Entry 1ASS (X-ray diffraction, 2.30 A resolution); this record covers chain A.

== Chain A ==
Name: Thermosome
Organism: Thermoplasma acidophilum
Notes: fragment: alpha-subunit, apical domain, substrate-binding domain
UniProtKB: P48424 (THSA_THEAC); residues 2-153 here correspond to UniProt positions 214-365 (UniProt number = residue number + 212)
Amino-acid sequence (159 residues; row label = number of the first residue in the row):
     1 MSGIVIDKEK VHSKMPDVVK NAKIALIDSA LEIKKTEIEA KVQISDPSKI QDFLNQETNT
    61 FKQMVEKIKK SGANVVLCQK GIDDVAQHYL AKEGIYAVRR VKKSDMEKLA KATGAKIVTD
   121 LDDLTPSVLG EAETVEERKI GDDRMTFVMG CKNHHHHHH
Unresolved in the structure: 153-159
Reported in the primary citation:
  - conformationally variable residues (side-chain flip): Tyr-89

== Overview ==
From the paper: conformational variability at Tyr-89.
Chain A is Thermosome (Thermoplasma acidophilum); the structure, Apical domain of the chaperonin from
thermoplasma acidophilum, was determined by X-ray diffraction, deposited together with 1ASX.
